Entry 2P9E (X-ray diffraction, 2.60 A resolution); this record covers chains C and D of the 4 polymer chains in the assembly.

# Chain C (and D)
Protein: D-3-phosphoglycerate dehydrogenase
Organism: Escherichia coli
Notes: EC 1.1.1.95; chain D of this document is another copy of the same molecule, construct and numbering; everything in this record applies to it too
UniProtKB: P0A9T0 (SERA_ECOLI); residues 1-410 here = UniProt positions 1-410
Chain sequence (410 residues; row label = number of the first residue in the row):
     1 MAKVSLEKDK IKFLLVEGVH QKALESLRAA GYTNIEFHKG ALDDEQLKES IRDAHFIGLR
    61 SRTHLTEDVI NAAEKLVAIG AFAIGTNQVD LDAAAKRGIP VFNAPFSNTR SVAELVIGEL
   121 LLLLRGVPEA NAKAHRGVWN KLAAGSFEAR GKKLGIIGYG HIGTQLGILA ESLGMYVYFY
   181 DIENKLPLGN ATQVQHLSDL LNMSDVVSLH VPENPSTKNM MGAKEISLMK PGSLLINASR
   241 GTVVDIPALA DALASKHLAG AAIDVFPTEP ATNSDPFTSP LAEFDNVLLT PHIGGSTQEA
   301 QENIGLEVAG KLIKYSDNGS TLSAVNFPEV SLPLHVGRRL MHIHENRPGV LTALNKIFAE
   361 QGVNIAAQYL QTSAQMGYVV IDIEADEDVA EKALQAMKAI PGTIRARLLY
Disordered / not traced: 1-4 (chain D: 1-7)
Differences from the reference sequence: engineered mutation Ala-81 (Cys in P0A9T0), Ala-83 (Cys in P0A9T0), Ala-250 (Cys in P0A9T0), Ala-282 (Cys in P0A9T0), Val-336 (Gly in P0A9T0)
Residues lining bound ligands: NADH (NAI; 1,4-dihydronicotinamide adenine dinucleotide): Ile-84, Phe-106, Asn-108, Val-112, Ile-157, Gly-158, Tyr-159, Gly-160, His-161, Ile-162, Gly-163, Tyr-180, Asp-181, Ile-182, Glu-183, Lys-185, His-210, Val-211, Pro-212, Ser-216, Thr-217, Met-220, Ala-238, Ser-239, Arg-240, Asp-264, Val-265, His-292, Ile-293, Gly-294, Gly-295
UniProt features mapped onto this chain:
  - active site: Arg-240, Glu-269, His-292 (Proton donor)
  - binding site (NAD(+)): His-161, Ile-162, Asp-181, Ala-238 to Arg-240, Asp-264, His-292 to Gly-295

# How chain C and chain D interact
Pairs across the interface (121):
  Arg-110(C) / Glu-148(D)
  Arg-110(C) / Arg-150(D)
  Arg-110(C) / Leu-173(D)  hydrogen bond (side chain-backbone)
  Ser-111(C) / Arg-125(D)  hydrogen bond (backbone-side chain)
  Ser-111(C) / Glu-148(D)  hydrogen bond
  Glu-114(C) / Leu-121(D)
  Glu-114(C) / Glu-148(D)
  Glu-114(C) / Ala-149(D)  hydrogen bond (side chain-backbone)
  Glu-114(C) / Arg-150(D)  hydrogen bond (side chain-backbone)
  Leu-115(C) / Leu-122(D)  hydrophobic
  Leu-115(C) / Arg-125(D)
  Leu-115(C) / Val-127(D)  hydrophobic
  Ile-117(C) / Leu-121(D)  hydrophobic
  Gly-118(C) / Leu-121(D)
  Gly-118(C) / Leu-122(D)
  Glu-119(C) / Leu-122(D)
  Leu-121(C) / Gly-118(D)
  Leu-122(C) / Leu-115(D)  hydrophobic
  Leu-122(C) / Gly-118(D)
  Leu-122(C) / Leu-122(D)  hydrophobic
  Arg-125(C) / Ser-111(D)  hydrogen bond (side chain-backbone)
  Arg-125(C) / Val-112(D)
  Arg-125(C) / Leu-115(D)
  Arg-125(C) / Gly-294(D)  hydrogen bond (side chain-backbone)
  Arg-125(C) / Thr-297(D)
  Val-127(C) / Leu-115(D)  hydrophobic
  Ala-130(C) / Leu-289(D)
  Ala-130(C) / Pro-291(D)
  Asn-131(C) / Val-287(D)
  Asn-131(C) / Leu-288(D)
  Asn-131(C) / Leu-289(D)  hydrogen bond (side chain-backbone)
  Ala-134(C) / Phe-277(D)
  Ala-134(C) / Leu-289(D)  hydrophobic
  His-135(C) / Ala-282(D)
  His-135(C) / Phe-284(D)  hydrogen bond (side chain-backbone)
  His-135(C) / Val-287(D)  hydrogen bond (side chain-backbone)
  His-135(C) / Leu-289(D)
  Gly-137(C) / Phe-277(D)  hydrogen bond (backbone-backbone)
  Trp-139(C) / Phe-266(D)  hydrophobic
  Trp-139(C) / Glu-269(D)
  Trp-139(C) / Pro-270(D)  hydrophobic
  Trp-139(C) / Thr-272(D)
  Trp-139(C) / Asn-273(D)
  Trp-139(C) / Phe-277(D)  hydrophobic
  Trp-139(C) / Pro-291(D)
  Trp-139(C) / His-292(D)
  Asn-140(C) / Asn-273(D)
  Asn-140(C) / Pro-291(D)
  Lys-141(C) / Asn-273(D)  hydrogen bond (backbone-side chain)
  Lys-141(C) / Pro-291(D)
  Lys-141(C) / His-292(D)
  Lys-141(C) / Ile-293(D)
  Leu-142(C) / Asn-273(D)
  Leu-142(C) / Ile-293(D)
  Leu-142(C) / Ser-296(D)
  Ala-143(C) / Ser-296(D)
  Ala-143(C) / Gln-298(D)  hydrogen bond (backbone-side chain)
  Ala-143(C) / Gln-301(D)
  Ala-144(C) / Gln-298(D)
  Ser-146(C) / Ser-296(D)
  Ser-146(C) / Thr-297(D)
  Ser-146(C) / Gln-298(D)  hydrogen bond (backbone-backbone)
  Ser-146(C) / Glu-299(D)
  Phe-147(C) / Glu-299(D)
  Glu-148(C) / Arg-110(D)
  Glu-148(C) / Ser-111(D)  hydrogen bond
  Glu-148(C) / Glu-114(D)
  Glu-148(C) / Thr-297(D)
  Glu-148(C) / Glu-299(D)  hydrogen bond (backbone-side chain)
  Ala-149(C) / Glu-114(D)  hydrogen bond (backbone-side chain)
  Arg-150(C) / Arg-110(D)
  Arg-150(C) / Glu-114(D)  hydrogen bond (backbone-side chain)
  Lys-152(C) / Glu-299(D)  salt bridge
  Ser-172(C) / Ser-172(D)
  Leu-173(C) / Arg-110(D)  hydrogen bond (backbone-side chain)
  Leu-173(C) / Leu-173(D)  hydrophobic
  Phe-266(C) / Trp-139(D)  hydrophobic
  Glu-269(C) / Trp-139(D)
  Pro-270(C) / Trp-139(D)  hydrophobic
  Asn-273(C) / Trp-139(D)
  Asn-273(C) / Asn-140(D)
  Asn-273(C) / Lys-141(D)  hydrogen bond (side chain-backbone)
  Asn-273(C) / Leu-142(D)
  Pro-276(C) / Gly-137(D)
  Phe-277(C) / Ala-134(D)
  Phe-277(C) / Gly-137(D)  hydrogen bond (backbone-backbone)
  Phe-277(C) / Trp-139(D)  hydrophobic
  Ala-282(C) / His-135(D)
  Phe-284(C) / His-135(D)  hydrogen bond (backbone-side chain)
  Val-287(C) / Asn-131(D)
  Val-287(C) / His-135(D)  hydrogen bond (backbone-side chain)
  Leu-288(C) / Asn-131(D)
  Leu-289(C) / Asn-131(D)  hydrogen bond (backbone-side chain)
  Leu-289(C) / Ala-134(D)
  Leu-289(C) / His-135(D)
  Pro-291(C) / Ala-130(D)
  Pro-291(C) / Trp-139(D)
  Pro-291(C) / Asn-140(D)
  Pro-291(C) / Lys-141(D)
  His-292(C) / Trp-139(D)
  His-292(C) / Lys-141(D)  hydrogen bond (backbone-side chain)
  Ile-293(C) / Arg-125(D)  hydrogen bond (backbone-side chain)
  Ile-293(C) / Lys-141(D)
  Ile-293(C) / Leu-142(D)
  Gly-294(C) / Arg-125(D)  hydrogen bond (backbone-side chain)
  Ser-296(C) / Lys-141(D)
  Ser-296(C) / Leu-142(D)
  Ser-296(C) / Ala-143(D)
  Ser-296(C) / Ser-146(D)
  Thr-297(C) / Arg-125(D)
  Thr-297(C) / Ala-143(D)
  Thr-297(C) / Ser-146(D)
  Thr-297(C) / Glu-148(D)
  Gln-298(C) / Ala-143(D)  hydrogen bond (side chain-backbone)
  Gln-298(C) / Ala-144(D)
  Gln-298(C) / Ser-146(D)  hydrogen bond (backbone-backbone)
  Gln-298(C) / Phe-147(D)
  Glu-299(C) / Phe-147(D)
  Glu-299(C) / Glu-148(D)  hydrogen bond (side chain-backbone)
  Glu-299(C) / Lys-152(D)  salt bridge
  Gln-301(C) / Ala-143(D)
Other interface residues (no listed pair), chain C (60 interface residues in all): Val-138, Gly-145, Asp-264, Thr-272, Asp-275, Leu-281, Asp-285, Thr-290, Gly-295, Ala-300
Other interface residues (no listed pair), chain D (57 interface residues in all): Arg-60, Ile-117, Glu-119, Gly-145, Asp-275, Pro-276, Leu-281, Thr-290

# Summary
60 residues of chain C face 57 of chain D across their interface, with 30 hydrogen bonds and 2 salt bridges.
Polar contacts include Lys-152(C)/Glu-299(D), Arg-110(C)/Leu-173(D) and Ser-111(C)/Arg-125(D). Ligands of
chain C: NADH. UniProt lists 3 active-site residues and 11 NAD+-binding residues on chain C.
Chain C and chain D are both D-3-phosphoglycerate dehydrogenase (Escherichia coli); the structure, Crystal
Structure of G336V mutant of E.coli phosphoglycerate dehydrogenase, was determined by X-ray diffraction
together with 2P9C, 2P9G and 2PA3 from the same study.
